Entry 7A26 (X-ray diffraction, 2.98 A resolution); this record covers chain AAA.

== Chain AAA ==
Molecule: SmhA
Source organism: Serratia marcescens
Reference sequence: A0A1Q4NVM5 (A0A1Q4NVM5_SERMA); residue numbers follow UniProt; this construct covers 2-365
Chain sequence (373 residues; numbered 1 to 373; the number before each row is that of its first residue):
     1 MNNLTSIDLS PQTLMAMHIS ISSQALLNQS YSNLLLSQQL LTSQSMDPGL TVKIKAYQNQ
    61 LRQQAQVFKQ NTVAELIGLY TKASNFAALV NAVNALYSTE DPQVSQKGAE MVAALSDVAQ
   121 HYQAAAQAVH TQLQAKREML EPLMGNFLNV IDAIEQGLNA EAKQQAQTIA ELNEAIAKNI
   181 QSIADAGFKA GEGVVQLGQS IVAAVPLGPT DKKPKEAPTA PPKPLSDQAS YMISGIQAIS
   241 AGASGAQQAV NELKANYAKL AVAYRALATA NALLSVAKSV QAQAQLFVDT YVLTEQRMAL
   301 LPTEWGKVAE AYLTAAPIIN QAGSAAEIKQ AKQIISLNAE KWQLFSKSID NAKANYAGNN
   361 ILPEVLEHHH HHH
Not modelled in the structure: 1, 208-228, 367-373
Construct notes: initiating methionine (1); expression tag (366-373)
Modified / non-standard residues: Mse1 (selenomethionine); Mse15, Mse17, Mse46, Mse111, Mse139, Mse144, Mse232, Mse298 (selenomethionine; parent Met)

== Overview ==
Chain AAA is SmhA (Serratia marcescens); the structure, Structure of soluble SmhA crystal form 1 of the
tripartite alpha-pore forming toxin, Smh, from Serratia ..., was determined by X-ray diffraction (same
publication as 6ZZ5, 6ZZH, 7A0G and 7A27).
